PDB entry 9HLW | electron microscopy, 2.66 A resolution | chains E and H of the 4 polymer chains in the assembly

Chain E:
Name: Glutamate carboxypeptidase 2
Source organism: Homo sapiens
Notes: EC 3.4.17.21
UniProtKB: Q04609 (FOLH1_HUMAN); residue numbers follow UniProt; this construct covers 1-750
Amino-acid sequence (750 residues; numbered 1 to 750; the number before each row is that of its first residue):
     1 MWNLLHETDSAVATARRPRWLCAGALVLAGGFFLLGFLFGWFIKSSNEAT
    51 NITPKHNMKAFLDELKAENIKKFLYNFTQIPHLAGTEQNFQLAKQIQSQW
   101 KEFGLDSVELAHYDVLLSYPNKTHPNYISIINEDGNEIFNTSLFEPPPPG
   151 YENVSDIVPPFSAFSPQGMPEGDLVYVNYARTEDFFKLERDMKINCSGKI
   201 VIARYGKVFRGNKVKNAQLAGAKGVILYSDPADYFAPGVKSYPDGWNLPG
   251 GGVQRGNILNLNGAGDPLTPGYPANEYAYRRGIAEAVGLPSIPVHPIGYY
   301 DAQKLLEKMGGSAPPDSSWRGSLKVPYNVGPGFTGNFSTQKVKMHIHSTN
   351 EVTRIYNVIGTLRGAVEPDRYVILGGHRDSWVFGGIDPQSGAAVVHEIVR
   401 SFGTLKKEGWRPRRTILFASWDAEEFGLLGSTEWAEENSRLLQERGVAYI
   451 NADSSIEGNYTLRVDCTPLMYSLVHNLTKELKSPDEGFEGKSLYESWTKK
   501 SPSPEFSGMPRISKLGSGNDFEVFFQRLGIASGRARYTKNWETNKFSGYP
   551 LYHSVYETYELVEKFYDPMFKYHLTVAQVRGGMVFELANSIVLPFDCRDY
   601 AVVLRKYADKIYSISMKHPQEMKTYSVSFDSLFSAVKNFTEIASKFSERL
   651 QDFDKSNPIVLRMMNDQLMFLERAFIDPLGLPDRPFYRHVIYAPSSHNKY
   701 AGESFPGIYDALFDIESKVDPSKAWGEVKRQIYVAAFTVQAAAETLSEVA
Unresolved in the structure: 1-55, 335-336, 700-702
Covalently attached groups: N-acetylglucosamine (NAG) linked to Asn-121, Asn-140, Asn-459
Ion coordination: Ca2+: Thr-269, Tyr-272, Glu-433, Glu-436; Zn2+ site 1: His-377, Asp-387, Asp-453; Zn2+ site 2: Asp-387, Glu-425, His-553
Residues lining bound ligands: N-acetylglucosamine (NAG; 2-acetamido-2-deoxy-beta-D-glucopyranose): Glu-189, Lys-193, Asn-195, Ser-197
Swiss-Prot annotation at these positions:
  - active site: Glu-424 (Nucleophile), Ser-628 (Charge relay system), Asp-666 (Charge relay system), His-689 (Charge relay system)
  - binding site (substrate): Arg-210, Asn-257, Glu-424, Ser-517, Gly-518, Asn-519, Arg-534 to Arg-536, Tyr-552, His-553, Lys-699, Tyr-700
  - binding site (Ca(2+)): Thr-269, Tyr-272, Glu-433, Glu-436
  - binding site (Zn(2+)): His-377, Asp-387, Glu-425, Asp-453, His-553
  - modified residue: Ser-10 (Phosphoserine)
  - glycosylation (N-linked (GlcNAc...) asparagine): Asn-51, Asn-76, Asn-121, Asn-140, Asn-153, Asn-195, Asn-336, Asn-459, Asn-476, Asn-638
  - natural variant: Ala-23 (A23T: In a colorectal cancer sample), His-475 (H475Y: Correlates with lower folate and higher homocysteine levels)
  - mutagenesis: Asn-51 (N51A: Loss of glycosylation. Reduces enzyme activity), Asn-76 (N76A: Loss of glycosylation. Reduces enzyme activity), Asn-121 (N121A: Loss of glycosylation. Severely reduced enzyme activity), Asn-140 (N140A: Loss of glycosylation. Severely reduced enzyme activity), Asn-153 (N153A: Loss of glycosylation. Severely reduced enzyme activity), Asn-195 (N195A: Loss of glycosylation. Severely reduced enzyme activity), Asn-336 (N336A: Loss of glycosylation. Reduces enzyme activity), His-377 (H377A/G/Q: Complete loss of activity), Asp-379 (D379E/N: Complete loss of activity), Asp-387 (D387E/L: Complete loss of activity; D387N: No effect on enzyme activity), Pro-388 (P388A: No effect on enzyme activity), Glu-424 (E424A: Complete loss of activity; E424D: Reduces enzyme activity; E424Q: Reduces enzyme activity), 7 further mutagenesis entries in UniProt

Chain H:
Name: Nano body 7
Source organism: Camelus dromedarius
Amino-acid sequence (146 residues; each row starts with the number of its first residue):
     1 QVQLQESGGGSVQAGGSLRLSCTAPGYTDSNYYMSWFRQAPGKEREWVAG
    51 VNTGRGSTSYADSVKGRFTISQDNAKNTMFLQMNSLKPEDTAIYYCAVAA
   101 CHFCDSLPKTQDEYILWGQGTQVTVSSAAAYPYDVPDYGSHHHHHH
Unresolved in the structure: 127-146
Disulfide bonds: Cys-22/Cys-96, Cys-101/Cys-104

Chain E / chain H interface:
Contacting residue pairs (35):
  Pro-504(E) with Lys-109(H)
  Arg-605(E) with Phe-103(H); Asp-105(H), salt bridge
  Ala-608(E) with Phe-103(H), hydrophobic
  Asp-609(E) with Tyr-33(H); Ala-100(H); Cys-101(H); His-102(H), hydrogen bond (side chain-backbone); Phe-103(H), hydrogen bond (side chain-backbone); Cys-104(H), hydrogen bond (side chain-backbone)
  Lys-610(E) with Glu-113(H), salt bridge; Ile-115(H)
  Tyr-612(E) with Ser-30(H), hydrogen bond; Ala-100(H), hydrophobic; Cys-101(H)
  Ser-613(E) with Ala-99(H); Ala-100(H), hydrogen bond (side chain-backbone); Ile-115(H)
  Ile-614(E) with Ile-115(H), hydrophobic
  Met-616(E) with Gly-26(H); Tyr-27(H), hydrogen bond (backbone-side chain); Ser-30(H); Ala-100(H), hydrophobic
  Lys-617(E) with Gln-1(H); Ile-115(H)
  His-618(E) with Gln-1(H), hydrogen bond (side chain-backbone)
  Pro-619(E) with Val-2(H); Pro-25(H); Gly-26(H); Tyr-27(H), hydrophobic
  Gln-620(E) with Gln-1(H)
  Phe-633(E) with His-102(H); Phe-103(H)
  Val-636(E) with Phe-103(H), hydrophobic
  Glu-716(E) with Gln-1(H)
Also at the interface, not in a pair above, chain E (20 interface residues in all): Glu-505, Val-602, Lys-606, Lys-637
Also at the interface, not in a pair above, chain H (21 interface residues in all): Asn-31, Ser-106, Tyr-114, Leu-116

In short:
20 residues of chain E and 21 residues of chain H are in contact, with 7 hydrogen bonds and 2 salt bridges.
Polar contacts include Arg-605(E)/Asp-105(H), Lys-610(E)/Glu-113(H) and Asp-609(E)/His-102(H). Chain E binds
N-acetylglucosamine. Covalently linked N-acetylglucosamine: at Asn-121(E), Asn-140(E) and Asn-459(E).
Chain E is Glutamate carboxypeptidase 2 (Homo sapiens) and chain H is Nano body 7 (Camelus dromedarius); the
structure, Prostate Specific Membrane Antigen (PSMA) in complex with nanobody7, was determined by electron
microscopy (same publication as 9HVL, 9HVI and 9HVK).
